Entry 7PXP (X-ray diffraction, 2.00 A resolution); this record covers chains B and C of the 4 polymer chains in the assembly.

== Chain B ==
Name: Benzoylsuccinyl-CoA thiolase subunit
Organism: Geobacter metallireducens (strain ATCC 53774 / DSM 7210 / GS-15)
UniProtKB: Q39VG2 (Q39VG2_GEOMG); residue numbers follow UniProt; this construct covers 1-146
Amino-acid sequence (146 residues; each row starts with the number of its first residue):
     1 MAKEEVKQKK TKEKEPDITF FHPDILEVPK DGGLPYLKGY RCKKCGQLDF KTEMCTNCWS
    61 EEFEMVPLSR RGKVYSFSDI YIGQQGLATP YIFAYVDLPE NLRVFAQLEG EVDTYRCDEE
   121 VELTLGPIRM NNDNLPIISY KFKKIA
Disordered / not traced: 1-15
Metal / ion sites: Zn2+: Cys42, Cys45, Cys55, Cys58
Swiss-Prot annotation at these positions:
  - binding site (Zn(2+)): Cys42, Cys45, Cys55, Cys58

== Chain C ==
Name: Benzoylsuccinyl-CoA thiolase subunit
Organism: Geobacter metallireducens (strain ATCC 53774 / DSM 7210 / GS-15)
UniProtKB: Q39VG1 (Q39VG1_GEOMG); residues 1-390 here = UniProt positions 1-390
Amino-acid sequence (392 residues; each row starts with the number of its first residue):
     1 MKLQREVYIA GVGETKFGKH TVDFDVLGRE AALQAMNGSN IDRPDMIQSA YVGNGMNDMT
    61 TGQAVFRGLG MCGPNLPIIN VQSACSAGAM AVFCAIKDVA TGVTDLSIGV GTENHTMHRQ
   121 SGAAFSAARS DIETMHGAVM TGKYAMRATR YMHETGATIE DLAMITVKNR KHATHNPYAW
   181 FKGAITVEEV VNSRMVAYPM TLQQCCGIAD GAAAVVVGSK EMMKKLGIAK PVKVAGVVVE
   241 SGPYHNRPRD ITGDDITETT SEKLYEESGI GPKEVNILEL HDAFTIAELL YYECMGLCKK
   301 GDGLKFLRDG QSTYGGQCVV SPRGGLLSYG HPIGASGAAQ IAQNVKQLRG ECGGYQVGPT
   361 PKVAMSHVTG GGLSGTEHAA CTMHMLVKGW GS
Disordered / not traced: 119-125, 392
Sequence notes: expression tag (391-392)
Reported in the primary citation:
  - conformationally variable residues (order/disorder transition): Arg119 to Arg129
  - catalytic residues: Cys85, His281, His331, Thr369 to Gly372, His378 (proposed by the authors, not directly observed)

== Interface between chain B and chain C ==
Residue-residue contacts (16; chain B residue first):
  Met54(B) - Leu33(C)  hydrophobic
  Met54(B) - Leu69(C)  hydrophobic
  Thr56(B) - Gly68(C)
  Thr56(B) - Leu69(C)
  Thr56(B) - Gly70(C)  hydrogen bond (backbone-backbone)
  Asn57(B) - Arg43(C)  hydrogen bond (backbone-side chain)
  Asn57(B) - Pro44(C)
  Cys58(B) - Arg43(C)
  Trp59(B) - Leu33(C)  hydrophobic
  Trp59(B) - Met36(C)  hydrophobic
  Trp59(B) - Ile41(C)
  Trp59(B) - Asp42(C)
  Trp59(B) - Arg43(C)
  Trp59(B) - Pro44(C)
  Trp59(B) - Leu69(C)  hydrogen bond (side chain-backbone)
  Trp59(B) - Met71(C)  hydrophobic
Interface residues without a listed pair, chain B (6 interface residues in all): Lys44
Interface residues without a listed pair, chain C (12 interface residues in all): Asn37, Arg67

== Summary ==
The interface between chain B and chain C involves 6 residues on one side and 12 on the other, with 3 hydrogen
bonds. Polar contacts include Asn57(B)-Arg43(C), Trp59(B)-Leu69(C) and Thr56(B)-Gly70(C). Curated annotation
(UniProt) lists 4 Zn2+-binding residues on chain B. From the paper: catalytic residues Cys85(C), His281(C) and
His331(C) among others; conformational variability at Arg119(C).
Chain B is Benzoylsuccinyl-CoA thiolase subunit and chain C is Benzoylsuccinyl-CoA thiolase subunit, both from
Geobacter metallireducens (strain ATCC 53774 / DSM 7210 / GS-15); the structure, Benzoylsuccinyl-CoA thiolase,
was determined by X-ray diffraction together with 7PYT and 7YXM from the same study.
